8HQK - chains E and H of the 13 polymer chains in the assembly; structure by electron microscopy, 3.60 A resolution.

# Chain E (and H)
Molecule: Major head protein
Source organism: Escherichia phage DT57C
Notes: chain H of this document is another copy of the same molecule, construct and numbering; everything in this record applies to it too
Reference sequence: A0A0A7RSM1 (A0A0A7RSM1_9CAUD); residue numbers follow UniProt; this construct covers 1-458
Sequence (458 residues; each row starts with the number of its first residue):
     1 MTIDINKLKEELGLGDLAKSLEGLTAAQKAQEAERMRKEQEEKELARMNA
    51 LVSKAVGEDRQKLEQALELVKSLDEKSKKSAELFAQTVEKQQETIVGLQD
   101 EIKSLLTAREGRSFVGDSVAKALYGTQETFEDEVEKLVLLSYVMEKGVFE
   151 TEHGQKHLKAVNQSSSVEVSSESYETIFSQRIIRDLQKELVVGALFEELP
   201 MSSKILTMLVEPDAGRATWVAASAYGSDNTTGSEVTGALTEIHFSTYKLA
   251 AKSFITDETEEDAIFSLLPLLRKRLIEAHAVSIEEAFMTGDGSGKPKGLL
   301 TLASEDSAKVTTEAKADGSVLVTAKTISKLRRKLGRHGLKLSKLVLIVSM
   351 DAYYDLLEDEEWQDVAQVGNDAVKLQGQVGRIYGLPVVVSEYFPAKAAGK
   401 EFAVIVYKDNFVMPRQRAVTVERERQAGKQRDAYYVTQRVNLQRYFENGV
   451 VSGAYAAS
Not modelled in the structure: 1-161, 458

# Chain E / chain H interface
Residue-residue contacts (39):
  Asn162(E) - Thr259(H)  hydrogen bond
  Ser164(E) - Thr256(H)
  Ser164(E) - Thr259(H)
  Ser165(E) - Phe254(H)  hydrogen bond (side chain-backbone)
  Ser165(E) - Ile255(H)
  Ser165(E) - Thr256(H)
  Ser166(E) - Ser253(H)  hydrogen bond
  Ser166(E) - Phe254(H)  hydrogen bond (backbone-backbone)
  Ser166(E) - Leu271(H)
  Val167(E) - Leu267(H)  hydrophobic
  Val167(E) - Leu271(H)  hydrophobic
  Ser173(E) - Phe178(H)
  Tyr174(E) - Ser179(H)  hydrogen bond (side chain-backbone)
  Tyr174(E) - Gln180(H)
  Tyr174(E) - Ile264(H)
  Glu175(E) - Asp262(H)
  Thr176(E) - Ile264(H)
  Phe178(E) - Ser173(H)
  Phe178(E) - Tyr174(H)
  Phe178(E) - Phe178(H)  hydrophobic
  Ser179(E) - Tyr174(H)  hydrogen bond (backbone-side chain)
  Gln180(E) - Tyr174(H)
  Ser253(E) - Ser166(H)  hydrogen bond
  Phe254(E) - Ser165(H)
  Phe254(E) - Ser166(H)  hydrogen bond (backbone-side chain)
  Ile255(E) - Ser165(H)
  Thr256(E) - Ser164(H)
  Thr256(E) - Ser165(H)
  Thr259(E) - Asn162(H)
  Thr259(E) - Ser164(H)
  Thr259(E) - Ser165(H)
  Ile264(E) - Tyr174(H)
  Ile264(E) - Glu175(H)
  Ile264(E) - Thr176(H)
  Phe265(E) - Tyr174(H)  hydrophobic
  Leu267(E) - Val167(H)  hydrophobic
  Leu267(E) - Glu168(H)
  Leu267(E) - Val169(H)  hydrophobic
  Leu271(E) - Ser166(H)
Also at the interface, not in a pair above, chain E (26 interface residues in all): Glu168, Val169, Asp262, Ala263, Leu270
Also at the interface, not in a pair above, chain H (26 interface residues in all): Glu258, Phe265, Leu270

# Overview
The chain E/chain H interface involves 26 residues from each chain; the contacts include 8 hydrogen bonds.
Polar pairs include Asn162(E)-Thr259(H), Ser165(E)-Phe254(H) and Ser166(E)-Ser253(H).
Both chains are Major head protein (Escherichia phage DT57C). Entry 8HQK (Capsid of DT57C bacteriophage in the
empty state) was determined by electron microscopy together with 8HO3, 8HQO, 8HQZ, 8HRE and 8HRG from the same
study.
